Entry 7CUQ (electron microscopy, 2.64 A resolution); this record covers chains A and B of the 4 polymer chains in the assembly.

# Chain A
Protein: Cytochrome bo(3) ubiquinol oxidase subunit 1
Source organism: Escherichia coli
Notes: EC 7.1.1.3
UniProtKB: P0ABI8 (CYOB_ECOLI); residues 1-663 here = UniProt positions 1-663
Amino-acid sequence (663 residues; row label = number of the first residue in the row):
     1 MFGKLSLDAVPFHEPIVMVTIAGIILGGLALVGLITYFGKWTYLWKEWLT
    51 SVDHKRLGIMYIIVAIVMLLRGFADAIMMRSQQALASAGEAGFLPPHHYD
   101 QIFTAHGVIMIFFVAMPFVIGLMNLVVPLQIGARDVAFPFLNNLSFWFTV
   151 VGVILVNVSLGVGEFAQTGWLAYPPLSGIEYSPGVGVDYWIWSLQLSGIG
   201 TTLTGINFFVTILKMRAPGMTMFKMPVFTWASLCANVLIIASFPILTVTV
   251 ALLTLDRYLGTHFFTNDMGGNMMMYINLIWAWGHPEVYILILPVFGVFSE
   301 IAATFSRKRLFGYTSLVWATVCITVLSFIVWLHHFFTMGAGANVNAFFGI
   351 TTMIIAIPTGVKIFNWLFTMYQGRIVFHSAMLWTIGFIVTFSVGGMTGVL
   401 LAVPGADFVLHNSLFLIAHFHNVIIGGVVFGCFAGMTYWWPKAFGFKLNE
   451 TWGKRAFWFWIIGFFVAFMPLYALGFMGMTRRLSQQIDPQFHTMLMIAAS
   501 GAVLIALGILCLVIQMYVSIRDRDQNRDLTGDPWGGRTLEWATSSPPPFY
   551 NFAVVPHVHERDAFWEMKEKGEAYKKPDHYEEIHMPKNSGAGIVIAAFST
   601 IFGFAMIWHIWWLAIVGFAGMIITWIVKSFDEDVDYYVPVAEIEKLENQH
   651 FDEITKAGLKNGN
Disordered / not traced: 660-663
UniProt features mapped onto this chain:
  - binding site (ubiquinone-8): Arg-71, Asp-75, His-98
  - binding site (heme b): His-106, Trp-170, His-421, Arg-481, Arg-482
  - binding site (Cu(2+)): His-284, His-333, His-334
  - binding site (Fe(II)-heme o): Tyr-288, His-411, His-419
  - cross-link: His-284 to Tyr-288 (1'-histidyl-3'-tyrosine (His-Tyr))
  - mutagenesis: His-54 (H54A: 50% quinol oxidase activity), Lys-55 (K55Q: No effect), Arg-71 (R71H: No quinol oxidase activity; R71Q/L: Abolishes quinol oxidase activity), Asp-75 (D75E: Very similar to wild-type; D75H: No quinol oxidase activity, altered binding of a semiquinone intermediate at the QH site; D75N: Abolishes quinol oxidase activity), Arg-80 (R80Q: Abolishes quinol oxidase activity), His-98 (H98F: About 1% quinol oxidase activity; H98N: Abolishes enzyme activity), Gln-101 (Q101N: Reduces quinol oxidase activity by 75%, decreased affinity for ubiquinol-1), Ile-102 (I102W: No quinol oxidase activity), His-106 (H106A: 2% quinol oxidase activity, loss of heme b, loss of heme o, loss of Cu(B)), Asp-135 (D135N: Abolishes quinol oxidase activity), Tyr-173 (Y173F: No effect), Asp-188 (D188N: No effect), 15 further mutagenesis entries in UniProt
Metal / ion sites: heme Fe: His-106, His-421; Cu ion: His-284, His-333, His-334; heme o Fe near His-419 (its only coordinating residue here)
Ligand contacts:
  - 1,2-Distearoyl-sn-glycerophosphoethanolamine (3PE), molecule 1: Leu-31, Ile-35, Lys-40, Tyr-43, Leu-44, Trp-48, Leu-49, Arg-56, Met-60, Ile-63, Val-64, Val-67, Phe-146, Val-150, Val-153, Ile-154, Ala-443, Phe-444, Pro-546
  - 1,2-Distearoyl-sn-glycerophosphoethanolamine (3PE), molecule 2: Ile-59, Ile-62, Ile-63, Ile-66, Val-67, Leu-70, Leu-122, Leu-125, Gly-435, Met-436, Trp-439, Trp-440, Ala-443, Phe-444, Phe-446, Val-513, Met-516, Ile-520, Arg-523, Arg-527
  - 1,2-Distearoyl-sn-glycerophosphoethanolamine (3PE), molecule 3: Ala-137, Phe-138, Pro-139, Phe-140, Leu-141, Leu-144, Phe-148, Trp-192, Gln-195, Leu-196, Ile-199, Thr-202, Leu-203, Phe-602, Phe-618, Met-621, Trp-625, Lys-628
  - 1,2-Distearoyl-sn-glycerophosphoethanolamine (3PE), molecule 4: Thr-247, Ala-251, Phe-618, Ile-622, Trp-625, Ile-626, Lys-628, Ser-629
  - 1,2-Distearoyl-sn-glycerophosphoethanolamine (3PE), molecule 5: Ala-251, Thr-254, Leu-255, Tyr-258, Leu-259, Phe-602, Met-606, His-609, Trp-611, Ile-615, Phe-618
  - heme (HEM): Phe-73, Ala-76, Met-79, Arg-80, Gln-83, Phe-103, Thr-104, His-106, Gly-107, Met-110, Ile-111, Gly-169, Trp-170, Leu-414, Ile-417, Phe-420, His-421, Ile-424, Ile-425, Val-429, Phe-468, Thr-480, Arg-481, Arg-482, Ala-502, Ile-505
  - heme o (HEO): Trp-170, Trp-280, His-284, Val-287, Tyr-288, Leu-290, Ile-291, His-333, His-334, Thr-352, Ile-355, Ala-356, Ile-357, Thr-359, Gly-360, Ile-363, Phe-364, Phe-391, Ser-392, Gly-395, Met-396, Gly-398, Val-399, Leu-401, Ala-402, Asp-407, Leu-410, His-411, Asn-412, Leu-416, His-419, Phe-420, Val-423, Ile-424, Arg-481
  - Ubiquinone-8 (UQ8): Ile-16, Val-17, Thr-20, Ile-24, Val-67, Met-68, Leu-70, Arg-71, Ala-74, Asp-75, Met-78, His-98, Gln-101, Ile-102, Ala-105, Val-153, Ile-154, Asn-157, Val-158, Leu-160
What the authors report for this chain:
  - catalytic residues: Glu-14, His-98 (proposed by the authors, not directly observed)

# Chain B
Protein: Cytochrome bo(3) ubiquinol oxidase subunit 2
Source organism: Escherichia coli
UniProtKB: P0ABJ1 (CYOA_ECOLI); residues 1-291 here correspond to UniProt positions 25-315 (UniProt number = residue number + 24)
Amino-acid sequence (291 residues; row label = number of the first residue in the row):
     1 CNSALLDPKGQIGLEQRSLILTAFGLMLIVVIPAILMAVGFAWKYRASNK
    51 DAKYSPNWSHSNKVEAVVWTVPILIIIFLAVLTWKTTHALEPSKPLAHDE
   101 KPITIEVVSMDWKWFFIYPEQGIATVNEIAFPANTPVYFKVTSNSVMNSF
   151 FIPRLGSQIYAMAGMQTRLHLIANEPGTYDGISASYSGPGFSGMKFKAIA
   201 TPDRAAFDQWVAKAKQSPNTMSDMAAFEKLAAPSEYNQVEYFSNVKPDLF
   251 ADVINKFMAHGKSMDMTQPEGEHSAHEGMEGMDMSHAESAH
Disordered / not traced: 260-291
UniProt features mapped onto this chain:
  - lipidation: Cys-1 (N-palmitoyl cysteine)
Ligand contacts: heme o (HEO): Met-27, Val-30, Val-31, Ala-34, Pro-72, Ile-76

# Interface between chain A and chain B
Pairs across the interface - 144 pairs, chain A then chain B:
  Pro-96(A) with Pro-189(B)
  Asp-100(A) with Tyr-186(B), hydrogen bond; Gly-188(B); Pro-189(B)
  Gln-167(A) with Tyr-186(B), hydrogen bond (backbone-side chain)
  Thr-168(A) with Tyr-186(B)
  Pro-175(A) with Val-146(B), hydrophobic
  Leu-176(A) with Val-146(B); Tyr-186(B), hydrophobic; Ser-187(B); Gly-188(B)
  Tyr-181(A) with Ser-145(B); Val-146(B), hydrophobic
  Asn-266(A) with Ala-163(B); Phe-257(B)
  Asp-267(A) with Phe-257(B)
  Asn-271(A) with Met-165(B)
  Met-272(A) with Met-147(B), hydrophobic; Met-162(B), hydrophobic; Met-165(B), hydrophobic
  Met-273(A) with Met-162(B), hydrophobic; Met-165(B), hydrophobic
  Ile-276(A) with Met-147(B), hydrophobic
  Arg-307(A) with Tyr-54(B), hydrogen bond (backbone-side chain); Pro-56(B)
  Lys-308(A) with Ser-55(B); Pro-56(B); Trp-58(B), hydrogen bond (side chain-backbone)
  Arg-309(A) with Pro-56(B), hydrogen bond (backbone-backbone); Ser-59(B)
  Leu-310(A) with Ser-59(B)
  Phe-311(A) with Trp-58(B), hydrophobic; Ser-59(B); His-60(B); Ser-61(B); Val-64(B), hydrophobic; Glu-65(B)
  Gly-312(A) with Ser-59(B), hydrogen bond (backbone-backbone); Glu-65(B)
  Ser-315(A) with Glu-65(B), hydrogen bond; Trp-69(B)
  Thr-337(A) with Gln-158(B); Ile-159(B); Tyr-160(B), hydrogen bond (backbone-backbone)
  Met-338(A) with Tyr-160(B), hydrophobic; Met-162(B); Thr-167(B)
  Gly-339(A) with Ile-159(B)
  Ala-340(A) with Glu-91(B)
  Gly-341(A) with Glu-91(B)
  Ala-342(A) with His-88(B); Glu-91(B), hydrogen bond (backbone-side chain)
  Asn-343(A) with His-88(B), hydrogen bond
  Ala-346(A) with Thr-83(B); Trp-84(B), hydrophobic; Thr-87(B)
  Met-353(A) with Ile-76(B); Leu-79(B); Thr-83(B)
  Ile-357(A) with Ile-73(B), hydrophobic; Ile-76(B), hydrophobic
  Val-361(A) with Val-68(B), hydrophobic; Trp-69(B), hydrophobic
  Phe-364(A) with Val-30(B); Val-68(B), hydrophobic
  Leu-367(A) with Ala-34(B); Met-37(B), hydrophobic; Ala-38(B), hydrophobic; Phe-41(B)
  Phe-368(A) with Trp-58(B); Val-64(B), hydrophobic
  Met-370(A) with Phe-41(B)
  Tyr-371(A) with Phe-41(B), hydrophobic; Tyr-45(B); Trp-58(B), hydrophobic
  Gln-372(A) with Lys-53(B); Tyr-54(B); Ser-55(B), hydrogen bond
  Gly-373(A) with Tyr-45(B); Tyr-54(B)
  Arg-374(A) with Arg-46(B); Ala-47(B); Asn-49(B); Ala-52(B); Tyr-54(B)
  Ile-375(A) with Phe-41(B); Ala-42(B), hydrophobic; Tyr-45(B), hydrogen bond (backbone-backbone); Arg-46(B); Ala-47(B), hydrogen bond (backbone-backbone)
  Phe-377(A) with Ala-42(B); Arg-46(B)
  Ile-385(A) with Ala-38(B)
  Ile-388(A) with Ala-38(B), hydrophobic
  Val-389(A) with Ile-35(B), hydrophobic
  Ser-392(A) with Val-31(B)
  Met-396(A) with Phe-24(B), hydrophobic; Met-27(B); Val-31(B), hydrophobic
  Val-399(A) with Met-27(B), hydrophobic
  Leu-400(A) with Ile-20(B); Ala-23(B), hydrophobic; Met-27(B), hydrophobic
  Val-403(A) with Leu-19(B), hydrophobic; Thr-83(B)
  Pro-404(A) with Thr-83(B); Thr-87(B)
  Gly-405(A) with Gln-16(B), hydrogen bond (backbone-side chain); Leu-19(B)
  Ala-406(A) with Leu-19(B); Ile-20(B), hydrophobic
  Phe-408(A) with Gln-16(B); Leu-90(B); Pro-92(B); Ser-157(B); Gln-158(B), hydrogen bond (backbone-backbone)
  Val-409(A) with Leu-5(B), hydrophobic; Gln-16(B); Phe-151(B); Gly-156(B)
  Leu-410(A) with Leu-5(B), hydrophobic
  His-411(A) with Gln-158(B), hydrogen bond (backbone-side chain); Tyr-160(B), hydrogen bond
  Asn-412(A) with Tyr-160(B), hydrogen bond; Ala-184(B)
  Phe-476(A) with Ser-3(B); Leu-5(B); Leu-6(B), hydrophobic
  Met-477(A) with Ser-3(B)
  Gly-478(A) with Ile-182(B)
  Thr-480(A) with Ile-182(B); Ser-183(B); Ala-184(B), hydrogen bond (side chain-backbone); Phe-191(B)
  Arg-481(A) with Phe-191(B)
  Arg-482(A) with Tyr-186(B); Phe-191(B)
  Leu-483(A) with Phe-191(B), hydrophobic; Ser-192(B)
  Ser-484(A) with Ser-192(B), hydrogen bond (backbone-side chain)
  Gln-485(A) with Ser-192(B), hydrogen bond (backbone-side chain); Tyr-236(B)
  Gln-486(A) with Lys-195(B), hydrogen bond (backbone-side chain); Tyr-236(B)
Interface residues without a listed pair, chain A (78 interface residues in all): Phe-103, Gly-169, Ser-306, Asn-345, Ile-350, Ile-363, Asn-365, Val-376, Val-393, Ser-413, Gly-475
Interface residues without a listed pair, chain B (81 interface residues in all): Ala-4, Leu-28, Val-39, Lys-50, Asn-57, Pro-72, Asp-111, Asn-144, Pro-153, Ser-185, Lys-256, Ala-259

# Overview
Chain A and chain B form an interface of 78 and 81 residues respectively, with 22 hydrogen bonds. Polar pairs
include Asp-100(A)/Tyr-186(B), Gln-167(A)/Tyr-186(B) and Arg-307(A)/Tyr-54(B). Heme o is bound between chain A
and chain B. Chain A binds heme, 5 copies of 1,2-Distearoyl-sn-glycerophosphoethanolamine and Ubiquinone-8.
The paper reports catalytic residues Glu-14(A) and His-98(A).
Chain A is Cytochrome bo(3) ubiquinol oxidase subunit 1 and chain B is Cytochrome bo(3) ubiquinol oxidase
subunit 2, both from Escherichia coli; the structure, 2.55-Angstrom Cryo-EM structure of Cytochrome bo3 from
Escherichia coli in Native Membrane, was determined by electron microscopy (same publication as 7N9Z, 7CUB and
7CUW).
